3FDQ - chains B and D of the 4 polymer chains in the assembly; structure by X-ray diffraction, 1.75 A resolution.

[Chain B]
Name: Motility gene repressor mogR
From: Listeria monocytogenes
Notes: fragment: DNA binding domain:
UniProt: Q8Y960 (MOGR_LISMO); numbering as in UniProt (aligned over 1-162)
Amino-acid sequence (170 residues; each row starts with the number of its first residue):
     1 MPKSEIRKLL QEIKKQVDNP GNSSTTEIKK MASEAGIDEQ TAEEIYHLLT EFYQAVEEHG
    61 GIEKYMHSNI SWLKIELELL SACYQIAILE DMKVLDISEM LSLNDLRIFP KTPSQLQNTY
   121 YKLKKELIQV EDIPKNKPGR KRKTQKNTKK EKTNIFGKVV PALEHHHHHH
Unresolved in the structure: 1-3, 144-170
Differences from the reference sequence: expression tag (163-170)
Reported in the primary citation:
  - binding site for the 15-nt DNA strand (chain D): Ser-114, Asn-118, Gly-139, Arg-140
  - binding site for the 15-nt DNA strand: Gln-117, Tyr-121, Pro-138, Arg-140

[Chain D]
Molecule: 15-nt DNA strand
Sequence (15 nucleotides; each row starts with the number of its first residue):
     1 TATTTTTTTA AAAAA

[How chain B and chain D interact]
Pairs across the interface - 17 pairs, chain B then chain D:
  Thr-112(B) / DA12(D)  hydrogen bond to the phosphate
  Ser-114(B) / DA12(D)  base contact
  Gln-115(B) / DA11(D)  hydrogen bond to the phosphate
  Asn-118(B) / DA11(D)  base contact
  Asn-118(B) / DA12(D)  hydrogen bond to the base
  Asn-118(B) / DA13(D)  base contact
  Asn-136(B) / DT9(D)  phosphate contact
  Asn-136(B) / DA10(D)  hydrogen bond to the phosphate
  Lys-137(B) / DT9(D)  sugar contact
  Pro-138(B) / DT8(D)  base contact
  Pro-138(B) / DT9(D)  sugar contact
  Gly-139(B) / DT7(D)  base contact
  Gly-139(B) / DT8(D)  hydrogen bond to the base
  Arg-140(B) / DT6(D)  hydrogen bond to the base
  Arg-140(B) / DT7(D)  hydrogen bond to the base
  Lys-141(B) / DT8(D)  hydrogen bond to the phosphate
  Lys-141(B) / DT9(D)  salt bridge to the phosphate
Also at the interface, not in a pair above, chain B (11 interface residues in all): Pro-134

[Summary]
11 residues of chain B and 8 residues of chain D are in contact, with 8 hydrogen bonds and 1 salt bridge.
Among the polar pairs are Asn-118(B)/DA12(D), Gly-139(B)/DT8(D) and Arg-140(B)/DT6(D). From the paper: a
binding site for the 15-nt DNA strand (chain D) at Ser-114(B), Asn-118(B) and Gly-139(B) among others; a
binding site for the 15-nt DNA strand at Gln-117(B), Tyr-121(B) and Pro-138(B) among others.
Here chain B is Motility gene repressor mogR (Listeria monocytogenes) and chain D is a 15-nt DNA strand. Entry
3FDQ (Recognition of AT-rich DNA binding sites by the MogR Repressor) was determined by X-ray diffraction.
